8CI2 - chains E and I of the 8 polymer chains in the assembly; structure by electron microscopy, 4.40 A resolution (low resolution: residue-level contacts below are approximate; hydrogen-bond / salt-bridge calls are withheld).

Chain E:
Name: Neuronal acetylcholine receptor subunit alpha-7
From: Homo sapiens
UniProt: P36544 (ACHA7_HUMAN); the construct has insertions or renumbered stretches relative to UniProt, so the offset changes along the chain: 1-324 = UniProt 24-347; 328-375 = UniProt 455-502
Amino-acid sequence (388 residues; row label = number of the first residue in the row):
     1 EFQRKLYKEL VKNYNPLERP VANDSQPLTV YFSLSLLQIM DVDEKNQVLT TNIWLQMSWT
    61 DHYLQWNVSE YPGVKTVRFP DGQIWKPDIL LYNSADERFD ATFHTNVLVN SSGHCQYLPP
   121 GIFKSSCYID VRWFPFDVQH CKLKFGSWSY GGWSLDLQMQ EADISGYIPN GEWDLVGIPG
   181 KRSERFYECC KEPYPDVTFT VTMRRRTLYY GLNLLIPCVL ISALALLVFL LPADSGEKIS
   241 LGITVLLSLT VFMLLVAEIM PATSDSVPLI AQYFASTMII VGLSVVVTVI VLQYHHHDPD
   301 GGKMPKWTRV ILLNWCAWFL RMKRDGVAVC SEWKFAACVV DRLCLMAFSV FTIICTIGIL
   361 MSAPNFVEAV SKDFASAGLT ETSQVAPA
Not modelled in the structure: 207-388
Disulfides: Cys127-Cys141
Covalent attachments: N-acetylglucosamine (NAG) linked to Asn23, Asn67
Sequence notes: linker (325-327); expression tag (376-388)
Curated features (UniProtKB/Swiss-Prot):
  - region: Glu237 to Thr244 (Essential for TMEM35A/NACHO-mediated proper subunit assembly and trafficking to cell membrane)
  - binding site (Ca(2+)): Arg19, Val21, Ser149, Tyr187
  - glycosylation (N-linked (GlcNAc...) asparagine): Asn23, Asn67, Asn110
From the paper describing this entry:
  - mutagenesis - E9Q/K12Q/N13A: abolished expression

Chain I:
Name: Nanobody C4
From: Vicugna pacos
Notes: antibody fragment or engineered binder
Amino-acid sequence (147 residues; row label = number of the first residue in the row):
     1 AQVQLVESGG GLVQAGGSLK LSCAASGFTF AHYAMVWFRQ APGKEREFVA GISWSGASTY
    61 YASSVKGRFT ISRDNAKNTV YLQMNSLKPE DTAVYYVAAA RFGVGVDDDY SYWGQGTQVT
   121 VSSAAEQKLI SEEDLNGAAH HHHHHGS
Not modelled in the structure: 122-147
Small-molecule neighbours: N-acetylglucosamine (NAG; 2-acetamido-2-deoxy-beta-D-glucopyranose): Gly27, Phe28, Thr29

Interface between chain E and chain I:
Pairs across the interface - 6 pairs, chain E then chain I:
  Glu1(E) with Gly103(I); Val104(I)
  Phe2(E) with Ser58(I)
  Arg4(E) with Phe102(I)
  Lys5(E) with Tyr60(I); Val104(I)
Other interface residues (no listed pair), chain I (7 interface residues in all): Trp54, Val106

Summary:
The interface between chain E and chain I involves 4 residues on one side and 7 on the other. Bound to chain
I: N-acetylglucosamine. Covalently linked N-acetylglucosamine: at Asn23(E) and Asn67(E). UniProt lists 4
Ca2+-binding residues on chain E. From the paper: E9Q/K12Q/N13A of chain E abolish expression.
Chain E is Neuronal acetylcholine receptor subunit alpha-7 (Homo sapiens) and chain I is Nanobody C4 (Vicugna
pacos); the structure, human alpha7 nicotinic receptor in complex with the C4 nanobody under sub-saturating
conditions, was determined by electron microscopy, deposited together with 8C9X, 8CAU, 8CE4 and 8CI1.
